Entry 7T9X (X-ray diffraction, 1.52 A resolution); this record covers chain A.

# Chain A
Name: Peroxisome assembly protein 12
UniProtKB: Q04370 (PEX12_YEAST); residues 6-73 here correspond to UniProt positions 330-397 (UniProt number = residue number + 324)
Sequence (73 residues; numbered 2 to 74; the number before each row is that of its first residue):
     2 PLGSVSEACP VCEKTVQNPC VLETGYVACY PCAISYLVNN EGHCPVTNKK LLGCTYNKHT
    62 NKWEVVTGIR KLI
Sequence notes: expression tag (2-5, 74)
Ion coordination: Zn2+: Cys10, Cys13, Cys30, Cys33
UniProt features mapped onto this chain:
  - zinc finger: Cys10 to Asn49 (RING-type)
  - binding site (Zn(2+)): Cys10, Cys13, Cys30, Cys33
What the authors report for this chain:
  - mutagenesis - C30S: abolished localization
  - Zn2+ coordination: Cys30 (proposed by the authors, not directly observed)

# In short
The Zn2+ site is built by Cys10, Cys13, Cys30 and Cys33. From UniProt: 4 Zn2+-binding residues. From the
paper: C30S abolishes localization; Zn2+ coordination by Cys30.
Chain A is Peroxisome assembly protein 12; the structure, Saccharomyces cerevisiae Pex12 RING domain, was
determined by X-ray diffraction (same publication as 7T92).
